2Z4P - chains B and D of the 4 polymer chains in the assembly; structure by X-ray diffraction, 1.95 A resolution.

== Chain B (and D) ==
Name: 75aa long hypothetical regulatory protein AsnC
Source organism: Pyrococcus horikoshii
Notes: chain D of this document is another copy of the same molecule, construct and numbering; everything in this record applies to it too
Reference sequence: O73983 (O73983_PYRHO); numbering as in UniProt (aligned over 1-75)
Sequence (75 residues; row label = number of the first residue in the row):
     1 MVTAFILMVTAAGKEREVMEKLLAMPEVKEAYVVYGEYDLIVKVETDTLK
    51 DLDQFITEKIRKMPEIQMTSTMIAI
Small-molecule neighbours: isoleucine (ILE): Ile56, Thr57, Arg61, Thr69, Ser70, Thr71

== Interface between chain B and chain D ==
Contacting residue pairs (4; chain B residue first):
  Val2(B) - Leu49(D)  hydrophobic
  Asp53(B) - Ile75(D)
  Ile73(B) - Ile73(D)  hydrophobic
  Ile75(B) - Asp53(D)
Interface residues without a listed pair, chain B (6 interface residues in all): Leu49, Lys50
Interface residues without a listed pair, chain D (6 interface residues in all): Val2, Thr57

== Overview ==
The chain B/chain D interface involves 6 residues from each chain. Bound to chain B: isoleucine.
Both chains are 75aa long hypothetical regulatory protein AsnC (Pyrococcus horikoshii). Entry 2Z4P (Crystal
structure of FFRP-DM1) was determined by X-ray diffraction (same publication as 2E1A).
